Entry 9G24 (electron microscopy, 3.50 A resolution); this record covers chains M and N of the 17 polymer chains in the assembly.

[Chain M]
Molecule: DNA-directed RNA polymerase I subunit RPA49
From: Saccharomyces cerevisiae
UniProtKB: Q01080 (RPA49_YEAST); numbering as in UniProt (aligned over 1-415)
Amino-acid sequence (415 residues; row label = number of the first residue in the row):
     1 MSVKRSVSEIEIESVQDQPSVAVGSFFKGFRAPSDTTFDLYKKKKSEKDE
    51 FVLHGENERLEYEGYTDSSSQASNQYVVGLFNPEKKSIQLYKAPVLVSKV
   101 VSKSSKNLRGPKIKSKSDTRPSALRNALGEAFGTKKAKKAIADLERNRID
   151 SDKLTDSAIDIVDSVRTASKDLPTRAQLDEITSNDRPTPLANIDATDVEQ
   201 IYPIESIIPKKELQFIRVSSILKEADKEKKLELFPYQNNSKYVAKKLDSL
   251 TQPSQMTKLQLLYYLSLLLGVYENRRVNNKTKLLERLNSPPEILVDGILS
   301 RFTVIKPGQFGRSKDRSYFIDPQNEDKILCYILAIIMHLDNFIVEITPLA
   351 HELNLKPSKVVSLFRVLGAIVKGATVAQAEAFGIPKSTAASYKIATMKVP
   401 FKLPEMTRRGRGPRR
Disordered / not traced: 1-12, 116-415
Curated features (UniProtKB/Swiss-Prot):
  - modified residue (Phosphoserine): Ser-34, Ser-151
  - mutagenesis: Glu-325 to Asp-326 (No effect on DNA binding), Lys-356 (K356A: Loss of DNA binding; when associated with A-358), Ser-358 (S358A: Loss of DNA binding; when associated with A-356), Lys-359 (K359A: Loss of DNA binding), Arg-365 (R365A: Loss of DNA binding), Lys-393 (K393A: Loss of DNA binding)

[Chain N]
Molecule: DNA-directed RNA polymerase I subunit RPA34
From: Saccharomyces cerevisiae
UniProtKB: P47006 (RPA34_YEAST); numbering as in UniProt (aligned over 1-233)
Amino-acid sequence (233 residues; row label = number of the first residue in the row):
     1 MSKLSKDYVSDSDSDDEVISNEFSIPDGFKKCKHLKNFPLNGDNKKKAKQ
    51 QQVWLIKFPSNVDISKLKSLPVDFESSTTMTIDKHDYKIMDDTDIESSLT
   101 QDNLSNMTLLVPSESKESLKIASTAKDNAPLQFDKVFSVSETAKIPAIDY
   151 SKVRVPRKDVPKVEGLKLEHFATGYDAEDFHVAEEVKENKKEPKKRSHHD
   201 DEEESSEKKKKKKEKREKREKKDKKDKKKKHRD
Disordered / not traced: 1-23, 43-50, 68-77, 91-104, 126-129, 176-233
Curated features (UniProtKB/Swiss-Prot):
  - modified residue (Phosphoserine): Ser-10, Ser-12, Ser-14, Ser-60

[How chain M and chain N interact]
Pairs across the interface - 84 pairs, chain M then chain N:
  Val-15(M) / Ile-64(N)  hydrophobic
  Gln-16(M) / Lys-36(N)
  Gln-18(M) / His-34(N)
  Pro-19(M) / Leu-35(N)
  Pro-19(M) / Lys-36(N)
  Ser-20(M) / Lys-36(N)  hydrogen bond (side chain-backbone)
  Ser-20(M) / Phe-38(N)
  Ser-20(M) / Pro-112(N)
  Val-21(M) / Phe-38(N)  hydrophobic
  Val-21(M) / Leu-109(N)  hydrophobic
  Val-21(M) / Leu-110(N)
  Ala-22(M) / Leu-109(N)
  Ala-22(M) / Leu-110(N)  hydrogen bond (backbone-backbone)
  Val-23(M) / Thr-108(N)
  Val-23(M) / Leu-109(N)  hydrophobic
  Val-23(M) / Phe-133(N)  hydrophobic
  Gly-24(M) / Met-107(N)
  Gly-24(M) / Thr-108(N)  hydrogen bond (backbone-backbone)
  Ser-25(M) / Met-107(N)
  Phe-26(M) / Thr-108(N)
  Lys-28(M) / Ser-105(N)
  Lys-28(M) / Asn-106(N)
  Gly-29(M) / Ser-105(N)  hydrogen bond (backbone-side chain)
  Phe-30(M) / Thr-108(N)
  Phe-30(M) / Pro-130(N)
  Arg-31(M) / Pro-130(N)
  Thr-36(M) / Leu-119(N)
  Thr-37(M) / Ser-118(N)  hydrogen bond
  Thr-37(M) / Leu-119(N)
  Phe-38(M) / Ser-118(N)
  Phe-38(M) / Leu-119(N)  hydrogen bond (backbone-backbone)
  Asp-39(M) / Leu-119(N)
  Leu-40(M) / Lys-31(N)
  Leu-40(M) / Cys-32(N)  hydrophobic
  Leu-40(M) / Leu-35(N)  hydrophobic
  Leu-40(M) / Leu-119(N)  hydrophobic
  Tyr-41(M) / Ile-25(N)  hydrophobic
  Tyr-41(M) / Phe-29(N)
  Tyr-41(M) / Lys-30(N)
  Tyr-41(M) / Lys-31(N)
  Lys-42(M) / Phe-29(N)
  Lys-42(M) / Lys-30(N)  hydrogen bond (backbone-backbone)
  Lys-42(M) / Lys-31(N)
  Lys-43(M) / Phe-29(N)
  Lys-44(M) / Lys-30(N)
  Val-52(M) / Phe-29(N)  hydrophobic
  Leu-53(M) / Leu-110(N)  hydrophobic
  Leu-53(M) / Leu-119(N)  hydrophobic
  Ala-72(M) / Ser-60(N)  hydrogen bond (backbone-side chain)
  Ser-73(M) / Ser-60(N)  hydrogen bond (backbone-side chain)
  Asn-74(M) / Phe-58(N)
  Asn-74(M) / Ser-60(N)  hydrogen bond (backbone-side chain)
  Gln-75(M) / Ile-56(N)
  Gln-75(M) / Lys-57(N)
  Gln-75(M) / Phe-58(N)  hydrogen bond (backbone-backbone)
  Tyr-76(M) / Leu-55(N)  hydrophobic
  Tyr-76(M) / Ile-56(N)
  Tyr-76(M) / Lys-57(N)
  Val-77(M) / Trp-54(N)
  Val-77(M) / Leu-55(N)
  Val-77(M) / Ile-56(N)  hydrogen bond (backbone-backbone)
  Val-77(M) / Phe-58(N)  hydrophobic
  Val-78(M) / Phe-38(N)  hydrophobic
  Val-78(M) / Trp-54(N)
  Val-78(M) / Phe-133(N)  hydrophobic
  Gly-79(M) / Gln-52(N)
  Gly-79(M) / Val-53(N)
  Gly-79(M) / Trp-54(N)  hydrogen bond (backbone-backbone)
  Leu-80(M) / Phe-38(N)  hydrophobic
  Leu-80(M) / Pro-39(N)
  Leu-80(M) / Leu-40(N)
  Leu-80(M) / Gly-42(N)
  Leu-80(M) / Gln-51(N)
  Leu-80(M) / Gln-52(N)
  Leu-80(M) / Val-53(N)  hydrophobic
  Phe-81(M) / Gln-51(N)  hydrogen bond (backbone-backbone)
  Phe-81(M) / Gln-52(N)  hydrogen bond (backbone-side chain)
  Phe-81(M) / Trp-54(N)  hydrophobic
  Pro-83(M) / Gln-51(N)
  Leu-90(M) / Ile-64(N)  hydrophobic
  Leu-90(M) / Leu-67(N)  hydrophobic
  Tyr-91(M) / Lys-36(N)
  Tyr-91(M) / Phe-38(N)  hydrophobic
  Tyr-91(M) / Pro-39(N)
Other interface residues (no listed pair), chain M (43 interface residues in all): Phe-27, Ala-32, Glu-50, Asn-82
Other interface residues (no listed pair), chain N (38 interface residues in all): Gly-28, Asn-37, Asn-41, Ile-121

[Summary]
43 residues of chain M face 38 of chain N across their interface; the contacts include 15 hydrogen bonds.
Polar pairs include Ser-20(M)/Lys-36(N), Gly-29(M)/Ser-105(N) and Thr-37(M)/Ser-118(N). From UniProt: 7
mutagenesis sites on chain M.
Here chain M is DNA-directed RNA polymerase I subunit RPA49 and chain N is DNA-directed RNA polymerase I
subunit RPA34, both from Saccharomyces cerevisiae. Entry 9G24 (Yeast RNA polymerase I elongation complex
stalled by an apurinic site bound to nucleotide analog AMPCPP ...) was determined by electron microscopy (same
publication as 9G1V, 9G1X, 9G23, 9G26, 9G27, 9G29, 9G2B and 9G2C).
